7TNZ - chains A and B of the 3 polymer chains in the assembly; structure by electron microscopy, 3.54 A resolution.

== Chain A ==
Name: Antiviral innate immune response receptor RIG-I
From: Homo sapiens
Notes: EC 3.6.4.13
UniProtKB: O95786 (DDX58_HUMAN); residue numbers follow UniProt; this construct covers 1-925
Sequence (925 residues; row label = number of the first residue in the row):
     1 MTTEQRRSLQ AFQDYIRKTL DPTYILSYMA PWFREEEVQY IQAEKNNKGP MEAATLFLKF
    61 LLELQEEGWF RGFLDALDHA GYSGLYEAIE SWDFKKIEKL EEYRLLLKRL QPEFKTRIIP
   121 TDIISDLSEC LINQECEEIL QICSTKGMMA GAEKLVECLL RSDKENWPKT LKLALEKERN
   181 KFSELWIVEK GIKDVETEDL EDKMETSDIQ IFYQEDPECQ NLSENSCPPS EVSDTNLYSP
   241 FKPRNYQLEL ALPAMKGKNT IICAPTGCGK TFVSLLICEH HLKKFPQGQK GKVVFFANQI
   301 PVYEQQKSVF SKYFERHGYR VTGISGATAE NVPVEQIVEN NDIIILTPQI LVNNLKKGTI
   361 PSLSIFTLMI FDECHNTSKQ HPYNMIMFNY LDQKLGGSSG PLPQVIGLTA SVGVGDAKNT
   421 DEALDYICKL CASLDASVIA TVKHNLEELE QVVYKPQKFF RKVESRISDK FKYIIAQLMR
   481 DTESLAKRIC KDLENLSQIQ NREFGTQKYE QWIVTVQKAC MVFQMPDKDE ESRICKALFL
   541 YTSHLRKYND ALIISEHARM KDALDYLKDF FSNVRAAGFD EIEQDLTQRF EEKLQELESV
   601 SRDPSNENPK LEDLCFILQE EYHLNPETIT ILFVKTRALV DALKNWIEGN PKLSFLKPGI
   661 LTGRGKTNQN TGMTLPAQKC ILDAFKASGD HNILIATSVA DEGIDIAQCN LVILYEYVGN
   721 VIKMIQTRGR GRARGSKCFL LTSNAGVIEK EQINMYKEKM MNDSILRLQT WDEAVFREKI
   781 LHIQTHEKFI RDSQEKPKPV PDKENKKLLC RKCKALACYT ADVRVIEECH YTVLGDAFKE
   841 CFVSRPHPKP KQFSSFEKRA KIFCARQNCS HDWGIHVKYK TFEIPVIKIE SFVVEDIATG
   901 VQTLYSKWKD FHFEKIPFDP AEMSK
Disordered / not traced: 1-240, 687-688, 923-925
UniProt features mapped onto this chain:
  - motif: Asp-372 to His-375 (DECH box)
  - binding site (ATP): Ala-264 to Thr-271
  - binding site (Zn(2+)): Cys-810, Cys-813, Cys-864, Cys-869
  - modified residue: Ser-8 (Microbial infection: Phosphoserine), Thr-170 (Phosphothreonine), Asn-495 (Microbial infection: Deamidated asparagine), Asn-549 (Microbial infection: Deamidated asparagine), Thr-770 (Phosphothreonine), Ser-854 (Phosphoserine), Ser-855 (Phosphoserine), Lys-858 (N6-acetyllysine), Lys-909 (N6-acetyllysine)
  - cross-link (Glycyl lysine isopeptide (Lys-Gly)): Lys-48 (interchain with G-Cter in ubiquitin), Lys-96 (interchain with G-Cter in ubiquitin), Lys-154 (interchain with G-Cter in ubiquitin), Lys-164 (interchain with G-Cter in ubiquitin), Lys-172 (interchain with G-Cter in ubiquitin), Lys-181 (interchain with G-Cter in ubiquitin), Lys-193 (interchain with G-Cter in ubiquitin), Lys-203 (interchain with G-Cter in ubiquitin), Lys-812 (interchain with G-Cter in ubiquitin)
Bound ions: Zn2+: Cys-810, Cys-864, Cys-869
What the authors report for this chain:
  - binding site for p1dsRNA (chain B): Lys-861, Lys-888
  - conformationally variable residues (side-chain flip): Asn-668
  - mutagenesis - S411L: abolished signaling in response to p3dsRNA
  - contacts within the chain: Tyr-454/Arg-734 (hydrophobic contact)
  - mutagenesis - Y454A, N668D, N668E: increased signaling in response to endogenous host RNA
  - mutagenesis - Y454A, N668D, N668E: increased signaling in response to p1dsRNA
  - mutagenesis - Y454A, N668D, N668E: increased signaling in response to OHdsRNA
  - mutagenesis - N668A: increased signaling in response to 5'-p and 5'-OH RNA duplexes
  - mutagenesis - N668D, N668E: increased signaling in response to p1dsRNA and OHdsRNA
  - mutagenesis - C268F, E373A, E373Q: increased signaling in response to OHSLR30

== Chain B ==
Molecule: p1dsRNA
Sequence (24 nucleotides; row label = number of the first residue in the row):
     1 XGACGUACGU CGCGACGUAC GUCC
Disordered / not traced: 13-24
Modified positions: 5GP (guanosine-5'-monophosphate) at position 1

== Chain A / chain B interface ==
Residue-residue contacts - 33 pairs, chain A then chain B:
  Ser-378(A) / G5(B)  phosphate contact
  Ser-378(A) / U6(B)  phosphate contact
  Lys-379(A) / C4(B)  phosphate contact
  Lys-379(A) / G5(B)  phosphate contact
  Lys-379(A) / U6(B)  salt bridge to the phosphate
  Gln-380(A) / C4(B)  sugar contact
  Gln-380(A) / G5(B)  phosphate contact
  His-381(A) / C4(B)  sugar contact
  Pro-382(A) / C4(B)  sugar contact
  Ile-499(A) / U10(B)  sugar contact
  Ile-499(A) / C11(B)  phosphate contact
  Gln-500(A) / C11(B)  hydrogen bond to the phosphate
  Gln-507(A) / C8(B)  hydrogen bond to the sugar
  Gln-507(A) / G9(B)  sugar contact
  Lys-508(A) / U10(B)  phosphate contact
  Gln-511(A) / G9(B)  hydrogen bond to the base
  Gln-511(A) / U10(B)  hydrogen bond to the base
  Thr-667(A) / 5GP_1(B)  base contact
  Asn-668(A) / 5GP_1(B)  base contact
  Val-718(A) / A7(B)  sugar contact
  Asn-720(A) / U6(B)  hydrogen bond to the phosphate
  Asn-720(A) / A7(B)  phosphate contact
  Lys-750(A) / C8(B)  phosphate contact
  Cys-829(A) / G2(B)  hydrogen bond to the sugar
  His-830(A) / 5GP_1(B)  base contact
  Phe-853(A) / 5GP_1(B)  base contact
  Lys-861(A) / 5GP_1(B)  base contact
  Asp-872(A) / 5GP_1(B)  base contact
  Gly-874(A) / 5GP_1(B)  base contact
  Ile-875(A) / 5GP_1(B)  sugar contact
  Val-886(A) / 5GP_1(B)  sugar contact
  Lys-888(A) / 5GP_1(B)  base contact
  Trp-908(A) / G2(B)  phosphate contact
Also at the interface, not in a pair above, chain A (29 interface residues in all): Gly-719, Ile-887, Lys-907, Lys-909
Also at the interface, not in a pair above, chain B (11 interface residues in all): A3

== Summary ==
29 residues of chain A and 11 residues of chain B are in contact; the contacts include 6 hydrogen bonds and 1
salt bridge. Polar contacts include Gln-511(A)/G9(B), Gln-511(A)/U10(B) and Gln-507(A)/C8(B). From the paper:
a binding site for p1dsRNA (chain B) at Lys-861(A) and Lys-888(A); Y454A, N668D and N668E of chain A increase
signaling in response to endogenous host RNA; 8 substitutions were tested in all.
Chain A is Antiviral innate immune response receptor RIG-I (Homo sapiens) and chain B is p1dsRNA; the
structure, Cryo-EM structure of RIG-I in complex with p1dsRNA, was determined by electron microscopy,
deposited together with 7TNX, 7TNY, 7TO0, 7TO1, 7TO2, 8DVR, 8DVS and 8DVU.
